Entry 5QZE (X-ray diffraction, 1.55 A resolution); this record covers chains A and B.

[Chain A]
Protein: Pre-mRNA-splicing factor 8
Organism: Saccharomyces cerevisiae (strain ATCC 204508 / S288c)
Notes: fragment: yPrp8 RNaseH
UniProtKB: P33334 (PRP8_YEAST); numbering as in UniProt (aligned over 1836-2090)
Chain sequence (258 residues; each row starts with the number of its first residue):
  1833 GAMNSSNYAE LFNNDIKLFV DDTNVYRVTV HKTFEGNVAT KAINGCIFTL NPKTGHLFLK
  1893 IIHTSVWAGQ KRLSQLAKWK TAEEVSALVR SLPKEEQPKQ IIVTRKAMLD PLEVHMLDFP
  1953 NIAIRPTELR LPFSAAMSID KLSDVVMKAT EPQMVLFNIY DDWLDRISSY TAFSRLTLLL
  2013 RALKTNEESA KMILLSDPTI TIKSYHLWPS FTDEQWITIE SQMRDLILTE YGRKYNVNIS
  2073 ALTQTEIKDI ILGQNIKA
Disordered / not traced: 2070-2090
Sequence notes: expression tag (1833-1835)
Swiss-Prot annotation at these positions:
  - mutagenesis: Asp1853 (D1853A: Alters protein folding. Severely impaired growth. Strongly reduced growth at 35 degrees Celsius; when associated with A-1854; D1853N: Reduced growth at 30 degrees Celsius ...), Asp1854 (D1854A: Reduced growth at 30 degrees Celsius. Strongly reduced growth at 16 degrees Celsius. Strongly reduced growth at 35 degrees Celsius; when associated with A-1853 ...), Thr1855 (T1855A: Reduced growth at 30 degrees Celsius. Strongly reduced growth at 16 degrees Celsius), Thr1936 (T1936A: Reduced growth at 30 degrees Celsius. Strongly reduced growth at 16 degrees Celsius), Arg1937 (R1937K: Severely impaired growth. Reduced growth at 30 degrees Celsius. Strongly reduced growth at 16 degrees Celsius)

[Chain B]
Protein: A1 cistron-splicing factor AAR2
Organism: Saccharomyces cerevisiae (strain ATCC 204508 / S288c)
Notes: fragment: GAMA - Aar2(1-152) - SSSSS - Aar2(171-317); engineered mutation(s): L153_D170delinsSSSSS
UniProtKB: P32357 (AAR2_YEAST); numbering as in UniProt; present here: 1-152, 171-317
Chain sequence (308 residues; each row starts with the number of its first residue; note: 13 numbers in that range are skipped by the numbering (no residue carries them; nothing is unmodelled there); numbers below 1 keep their minus sign (Gly-3 is residue -3)):
    -3 GAMAMNTVPF TSAPIEVTIG IDQYSFNVKE NQPFHGIKDI PIGHVHVIHF QHADNSSMRY
    57 GYWFDCRMGN FYIQYDPKDG LYKMMEERDG AKFENIVHNF KERQMMVSYP KIDEDDTWYN
   117 LTEFVQMDKI RKIVRKDENQ FSYVDSSMTT VQENEL
   166 SSSSSDPAHS LNYTVINFKS REAIRPGHEM EDFLDKSYYL NTVMLQGIFK NSSNYFGELQ
   226 FAFLNAMFFG NYGSSLQWHA MIELICSSAT VPKHMLDKLD EILYYQIKTL PEQYSDILLN
   286 ERVWNICLYS SFQKNSLHNT EKIMENKYPE LL
Disordered / not traced: -3 to 0, 166-169
Sequence notes: expression tag (-3 to 0); linker (166-170)
Swiss-Prot annotation at these positions:
  - region: Leu261 to Ile282 (Leucine-zipper)
  - modified residue: Ser253 (Phosphoserine), Thr274 (Phosphothreonine)
  - mutagenesis: Ser253 (S253A: No effect on interaction with PRP8; S253D/E: Disrupts interaction with PRP8)

[How chain A and chain B interact]
Pairs across the interface - 17 pairs, chain A then chain B:
  Gln1907(A) with Met195(B); Leu199(B)
  Leu1908(A) with Met195(B), hydrophobic
  Trp1911(A) with Glu194(B); Met195(B); Phe198(B), hydrophobic
  Asp1942(A) with Lys184(B), salt bridge; Phe198(B)
  Glu1945(A) with Lys184(B), salt bridge
  Val1946(A) with Ile189(B), hydrophobic; Glu194(B); Phe198(B), hydrophobic
  His1947(A) with Glu194(B)
  Leu1949(A) with Lys184(B); Ser185(B); Arg186(B)
  Asp1950(A) with Arg186(B), salt bridge

[Summary]
Chain A and chain B form an interface of 9 and 8 residues respectively, with 3 salt bridges. Polar contacts
include Asp1942(A)-Lys184(B), Glu1945(A)-Lys184(B) and Asp1950(A)-Arg186(B). UniProt lists 5 mutagenesis sites
on chain A; one mutagenesis site on chain B.
Here chain A is Pre-mRNA-splicing factor 8 and chain B is A1 cistron-splicing factor AAR2, both from
Saccharomyces cerevisiae (strain ATCC 204508 / S288c). Entry 5QZE (PanDDA analysis group deposition --
Auto-refined data of Aar2/RNaseH for ground state model 29) was determined by X-ray diffraction, deposited
together with 5QY1, 5QY2, 5QY3, 5QY4, 5QY5, 5QY6 and 128 further entries.
